PDB entry 3ILA | X-ray diffraction, 2.90 A resolution | chain A

Chain A:
Protein: Ryanodine receptor 1
Source organism: Oryctolagus cuniculus
Notes: fragment: N-Terminal Domain
Reference sequence: P11716 (RYR1_RABIT); residue numbers follow UniProt; this construct covers 9-205
Amino-acid sequence (197 residues; row label = number of the first residue in the row):
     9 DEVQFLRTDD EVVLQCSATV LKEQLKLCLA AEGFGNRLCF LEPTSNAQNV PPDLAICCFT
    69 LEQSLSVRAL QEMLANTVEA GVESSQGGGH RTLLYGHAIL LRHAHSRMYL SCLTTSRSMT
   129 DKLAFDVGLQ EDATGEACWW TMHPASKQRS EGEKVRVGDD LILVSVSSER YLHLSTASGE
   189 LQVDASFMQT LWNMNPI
Disordered / not traced: 9-11, 43-44, 54-59, 85-97, 125-129, 156-158, 205
Swiss-Prot annotation at these positions:
  - mutagenesis: R164 (R164C: Decreases threshold for channel activation by K(+), caffeine and 4-chloro-m-cresol. Decreases inhibition by Mg(2+))
What the authors report for this chain:
  - disease-associated variants - L14R (citing earlier work)

Summary:
Curated annotation (UniProt) lists one mutagenesis site.
Chain A is Ryanodine receptor 1 (Oryctolagus cuniculus); the structure, Crystal structure of rabbit ryanodine
receptor 1 N-terminal domain (9-205), was determined by X-ray diffraction, deposited together with 3IM5, 3IM6
and 3IM7.
